Entry 8GLX (electron microscopy, 3.88 A resolution); this record covers chains G and X of the 10 polymer chains in the assembly.

[Chain G]
Molecule: Transposon Tn7 transposition protein TnsC
From: Escherichia coli
Reference sequence: P05846 (TNSC_ECOLX); numbering as in UniProt (aligned over 1-503)
Sequence (523 residues; numbered 1 to 523; the number before each row is that of its first residue):
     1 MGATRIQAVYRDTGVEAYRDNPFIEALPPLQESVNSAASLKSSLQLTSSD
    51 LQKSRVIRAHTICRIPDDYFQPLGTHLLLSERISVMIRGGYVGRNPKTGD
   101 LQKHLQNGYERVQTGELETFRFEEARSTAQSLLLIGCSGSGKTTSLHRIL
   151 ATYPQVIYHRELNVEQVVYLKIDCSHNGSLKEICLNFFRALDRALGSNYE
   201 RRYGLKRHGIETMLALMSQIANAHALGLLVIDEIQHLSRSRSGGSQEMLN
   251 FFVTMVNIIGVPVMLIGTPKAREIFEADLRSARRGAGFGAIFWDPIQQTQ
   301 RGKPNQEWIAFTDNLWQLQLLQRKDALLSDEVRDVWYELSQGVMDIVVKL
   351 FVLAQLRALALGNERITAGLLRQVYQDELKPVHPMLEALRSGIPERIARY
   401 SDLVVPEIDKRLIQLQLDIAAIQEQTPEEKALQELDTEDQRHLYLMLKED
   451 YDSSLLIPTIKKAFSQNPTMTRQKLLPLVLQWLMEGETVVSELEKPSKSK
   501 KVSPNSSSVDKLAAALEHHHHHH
Disordered / not traced: 1-2, 276-287, 406-523
Sequence notes: engineered mutation Gly-2 (Ser in P05846); expression tag (504-523)
Metal / ion sites: Mg2+: Thr-143 (together with ATP)
Residues lining bound ligands: ATP (adenosine-5'-triphosphate): Pro-66, Tyr-69, Phe-70, Gln-71, Leu-73, His-76, Ser-138, Gly-139, Ser-140, Gly-141, Lys-142, Thr-143, Thr-144, Glu-233, Phe-311, Met-344, Asp-345

[Chain X]
Molecule: Transposon Tn7 transposition protein TnsD
From: Escherichia coli
Reference sequence: P13991 (TNSD_ECOLX); numbering as in UniProt (aligned over 1-318)
Sequence (318 residues; each row starts with the number of its first residue):
     1 MRNFPVPYSNELIYSTIARAGVYQGIVSPKQLLDEVYGNRKVVATLGLPS
    51 HLGVIARHLHQTGRYAVQQLIYEHTLFPLYAPFVGKERRDEAIRLMEYQA
   101 QGAVHLMLGVAASRVKSDNRFRYCPDCVALQLNRYGEAFWQRDWYLPALP
   151 YCPKHGALVFFDRAVDDHRHQFWALGHTELLSDYPKDSLSQLTALAAYIA
   201 PLLDAPRAQELSPSLEQWTLFYQRLAQDLGLTKSKHIRHDLVAERVRQTF
   251 SDEALEKLDLKLAENKDTCWLKSIFRKHRKAFSYLQHSIVWQALLPKLTV
   301 IEALQQASALTEHSITTR
Disordered / not traced: 311-318
Metal / ion sites: Zn2+: Cys-124, Cys-127, Cys-152, His-155
Curated features (UniProtKB/Swiss-Prot):
  - DNA-binding region: Tyr-222 to Leu-241 (H-T-H motif)

[Interface between chain G and chain X]
Residue-residue contacts - 42 pairs, chain G then chain X:
  Gly-99(G) / Tyr-135(X)
  Gln-102(G) / Tyr-8(X)
  Gln-102(G) / Tyr-23(X)
  Gln-102(G) / Glu-137(X)
  Lys-103(G) / Gly-136(X)
  Leu-105(G) / Tyr-23(X)
  Gln-106(G) / Glu-137(X)  hydrogen bond
  Gln-106(G) / Gly-176(X)
  Tyr-109(G) / Gly-21(X)
  Tyr-109(G) / Val-22(X)
  Tyr-109(G) / Ile-26(X)  hydrogen bond (side chain-backbone)
  Tyr-109(G) / Val-27(X)
  Val-112(G) / Val-27(X)  hydrophobic
  Arg-121(G) / Gly-176(X)
  Arg-121(G) / His-177(X)
  Phe-122(G) / His-177(X)
  Tyr-158(G) / Gln-61(X)
  Arg-160(G) / Gln-61(X)  hydrogen bond (side chain-backbone)
  Arg-160(G) / Thr-62(X)
  Asn-163(G) / Asn-3(X)
  Asn-163(G) / Phe-4(X)  hydrogen bond (side chain-backbone)
  Asn-163(G) / His-58(X)  hydrogen bond (side chain-backbone)
  Asn-163(G) / Leu-59(X)
  Val-164(G) / Asn-3(X)
  Glu-165(G) / Arg-2(X)
  Glu-165(G) / Asn-3(X)
  Leu-195(G) / Arg-2(X)  hydrogen bond (backbone-side chain)
  Gly-196(G) / Arg-2(X)
  Ser-197(G) / Arg-2(X)
  Arg-202(G) / Gln-24(X)
  Arg-202(G) / Gln-31(X)
  Arg-202(G) / Glu-35(X)  salt bridge
  Tyr-203(G) / Gln-24(X)  hydrogen bond (side chain-backbone)
  Lys-206(G) / Gln-31(X)
  Leu-216(G) / Gly-25(X)
  Gln-219(G) / Val-22(X)  hydrogen bond (side chain-backbone)
  Gln-219(G) / Tyr-23(X)  hydrogen bond (side chain-backbone)
  Gln-219(G) / Gln-24(X)
  Gln-219(G) / Gly-25(X)
  Ala-223(G) / Asn-3(X)
  Ala-223(G) / Gln-24(X)
  His-224(G) / Asn-3(X)  hydrogen bond
Interface residues without a listed pair, chain G (29 interface residues in all): Arg-5, Glu-161, Leu-162, Tyr-199, Ile-220
Interface residues without a listed pair, chain X (26 interface residues in all): Val-6, Gly-63, Leu-175, Thr-178

[In short]
29 residues of chain G face 26 of chain X across their interface; the contacts include 10 hydrogen bonds and 1
salt bridge. Polar contacts include Arg-202(G)/Glu-35(X), Gln-106(G)/Glu-137(X) and Tyr-109(G)/Ile-26(X).
Bound to chain G: ATP.
Here chain G is Transposon Tn7 transposition protein TnsC and chain X is Transposon Tn7 transposition protein
TnsD, both from Escherichia coli. Entry 8GLX (CryoEM structure of the TnsC(1-503)-TnsD(1-318)-DNA complex in a
6:2:1 stoichiometry from E. coli Tn7) was determined by electron microscopy together with 8GLU, 8GLW, 8VCJ and
8VCT from the same study.
